PDB entry 8VAM | electron microscopy, 3.90 A resolution | chains A and E of the 7 polymer chains in the assembly

[Chain A]
Protein: DNA polymerase III subunit delta
From: Escherichia coli
UniProt: P28630 (HOLA_ECOLI); residue numbers follow UniProt; this construct covers 1-333
Chain sequence (333 residues; numbered 1 to 333; the number before each row is that of its first residue):
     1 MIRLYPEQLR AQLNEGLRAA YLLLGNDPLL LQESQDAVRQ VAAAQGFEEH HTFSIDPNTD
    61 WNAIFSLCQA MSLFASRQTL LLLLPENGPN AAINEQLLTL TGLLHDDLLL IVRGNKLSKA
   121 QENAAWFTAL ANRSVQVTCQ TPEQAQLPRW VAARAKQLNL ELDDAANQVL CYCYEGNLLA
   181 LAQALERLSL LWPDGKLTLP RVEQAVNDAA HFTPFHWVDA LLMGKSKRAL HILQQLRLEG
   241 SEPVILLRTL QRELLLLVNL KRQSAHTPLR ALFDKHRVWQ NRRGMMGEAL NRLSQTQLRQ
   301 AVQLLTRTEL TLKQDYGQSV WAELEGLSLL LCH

[Chain E]
Protein: DNA polymerase III subunit delta'
From: Escherichia coli
UniProt: P28631 (HOLB_ECOLI); residue numbers follow UniProt; this construct covers 1-334
Chain sequence (337 residues; each row starts with the number of its first residue; numbers below 1 keep their minus sign (Gly-2 is residue -2)):
    -2 GPHMRWYPWL RPDFEKLVAS YQAGRGHHAL LIQALPGMGD DALIYALSRY LLCQQPQGHK
    58 SCGHCRGCQL MQAGTHPDYY TLAPEKGKNT LGVDAVREVT EKLNEHARLG GAKVVWVTDA
   118 ALLTDAAANA LLKTLEEPPA ETWFFLATRE PERLLATLRS RCRLHYLAPP PEQYAVTWLS
   178 REVTMSQDAL LAALRLSAGS PGAALALFQG DNWQARETLC QALAYSVPSG DWYSLLAALN
   238 HEQAPARLHW LATLLMDALK RHHGAAQVTN VDVPGLVAEL ANHLSPSRLQ AILGDVCHIR
   298 EQLMSVTGIN RELLITDLLL RIEHYLQPGV VLPVPHL
Construct notes: expression tag (-2 to 0)
Metal / ion sites: Zn2+: Cys50, Cys59, Cys62, Cys65
Residues lining bound ligands: ADP / beryllium trifluoride: Glu133, Thr154, Arg158
From the paper describing this entry:
  - mutagenesis - K130A: decreased catalytic activity

[Chain A / chain E interface]
Residue-residue contacts - 22 pairs, chain A then chain E:
  Arg248(A) - Asn307(E)
  Gln251(A) - Asn307(E)
  Gln251(A) - Glu309(E)
  Leu255(A) - Thr313(E)
  Asn259(A) - Tyr230(E)
  Arg262(A) - Leu317(E)
  Arg299(A) - Leu317(E)
  Arg299(A) - His321(E)
  Val302(A) - Asp314(E)
  Gln303(A) - Asp314(E)  hydrogen bond (backbone-side chain)
  Gln303(A) - Arg318(E)  hydrogen bond
  Leu305(A) - Leu310(E)  hydrophobic
  Thr306(A) - Leu310(E)
  Thr306(A) - Leu311(E)
  Thr306(A) - Asp314(E)  hydrogen bond
  Glu309(A) - Ile306(E)
  Glu309(A) - Asn307(E)  hydrogen bond (side chain-backbone)
  Glu309(A) - Leu310(E)
  Leu310(A) - Gln299(E)
  Lys313(A) - Val303(E)
  Lys313(A) - Thr304(E)
  Lys313(A) - Ile306(E)
Also at the interface, not in a pair above, chain A (15 interface residues in all): Val258, Leu298
Also at the interface, not in a pair above, chain E (16 interface residues in all): Gly305, Glu320

[Summary]
Chain A and chain E form an interface of 15 and 16 residues respectively, with 4 hydrogen bonds. Polar pairs
include Gln303(A)-Asp314(E), Gln303(A)-Arg318(E) and Thr306(A)-Asp314(E). Bound to chain E: ADP / beryllium
trifluoride. Cys50(E), Cys59(E), Cys62(E) and Cys65(E) form the Zn2+ site. From the paper: K130A of chain E
reduces catalytic activity.
Chain A is DNA polymerase III subunit delta and chain E is DNA polymerase III subunit delta', both from
Escherichia coli; the structure, Structure of the E. coli clamp loader bound to the beta clamp in a Semi-Open
conformation, was determined by electron microscopy, deposited together with 8VAL, 8VAN, 8VAP, 8VAQ, 8VAR,
8VAS and 8VAT.
